8HPO - chains D and I of the 11 polymer chains in the assembly; structure by electron microscopy, 2.60 A resolution.

Chain D:
Protein: Transcriptional regulatory protein SDS3
Organism: Saccharomyces cerevisiae (strain ATCC 204508 / S288c)
Reference sequence: P40505 (SDS3_YEAST); residue numbers follow UniProt; this construct covers 1-327
Sequence (327 residues; each row starts with the number of its first residue):
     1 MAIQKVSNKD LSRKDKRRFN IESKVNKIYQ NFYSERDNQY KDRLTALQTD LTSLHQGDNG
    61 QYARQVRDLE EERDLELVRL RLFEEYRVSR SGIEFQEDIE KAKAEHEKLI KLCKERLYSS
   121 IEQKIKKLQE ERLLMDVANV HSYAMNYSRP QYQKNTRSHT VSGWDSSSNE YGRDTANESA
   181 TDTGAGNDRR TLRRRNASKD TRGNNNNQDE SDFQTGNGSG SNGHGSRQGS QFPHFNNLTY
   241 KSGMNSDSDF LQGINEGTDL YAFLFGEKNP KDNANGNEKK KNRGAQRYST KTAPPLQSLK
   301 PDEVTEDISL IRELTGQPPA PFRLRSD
Unresolved in the structure: 1-13, 142-287, 325-327
Modified / non-standard residues: Ser-309 (phosphoserine; SEP)
Curated features (UniProtKB/Swiss-Prot):
  - modified residue (Phosphoserine): Ser-166, Ser-211

Chain I:
Protein: Transcriptional regulatory protein SAP30
Organism: Saccharomyces cerevisiae (strain ATCC 204508 / S288c)
Reference sequence: P38429 (SAP30_YEAST); residues 1-201 here = UniProt positions 1-201
Sequence (201 residues; numbered 1 to 201; the number before each row is that of its first residue):
     1 MARPVNTNAE TESRGRPTQG GGYASNNNGS CNNNNGSNNN NNNNNNNNNN SNNSNNNNGP
    61 TSSGRTNGKQ RLTAAQQQYI KNLIETHITD NHPDLRPKSH PMDFEEYTDA FLRRYKDHFQ
   121 LDVPDNLTLQ GYLLGSKLGA KTYSYKRNTQ GQHDKRIHKR DLANVVRRHF DEHSIKETDC
   181 IPQFIYKVKN QKKKFKMEFR G
Unresolved in the structure: 1-71
Modified / non-standard residues: Ser-174 (phosphoserine; SEP)

Interface between chain D and chain I:
Pairs across the interface - 45 pairs, chain D then chain I:
  Lys-24(D) / Thr-178(I)  hydrogen bond (side chain-backbone)
  Lys-24(D) / Pro-182(I)
  Val-25(D) / Pro-182(I)  hydrophobic
  Ile-28(D) / Tyr-186(I)  hydrophobic
  Tyr-29(D) / Tyr-186(I)  hydrophobic
  Tyr-29(D) / Asn-190(I)
  Phe-32(D) / Phe-195(I)  hydrophobic
  Phe-32(D) / Lys-196(I)
  Phe-32(D) / Met-197(I)
  Arg-36(D) / Phe-195(I)
  Gln-39(D) / Phe-195(I)
  Tyr-40(D) / Phe-195(I)  hydrophobic
  Arg-43(D) / Lys-196(I)  hydrogen bond (side chain-backbone)
  Arg-43(D) / Glu-198(I)
  Arg-64(D) / Arg-113(I)
  Arg-64(D) / Asp-117(I)  salt bridge
  Arg-64(D) / Asp-125(I)  salt bridge
  Arg-67(D) / Arg-147(I)
  Arg-67(D) / Asn-148(I)
  Arg-67(D) / Asp-154(I)  hydrogen bond (side chain-backbone)
  Arg-67(D) / Arg-156(I)
  Asp-68(D) / Arg-113(I)  salt bridge
  Asp-68(D) / Thr-128(I)
  Asp-68(D) / Arg-156(I)  salt bridge
  Glu-70(D) / Tyr-143(I)
  Glu-70(D) / Ser-144(I)
  Glu-71(D) / Leu-127(I)
  Glu-71(D) / Thr-128(I)
  Glu-71(D) / Gln-130(I)
  Glu-71(D) / Gly-131(I)
  Glu-71(D) / Ser-144(I)
  Glu-71(D) / Arg-156(I)  salt bridge
  Glu-72(D) / Gln-130(I)
  Asp-74(D) / Leu-134(I)
  Asp-74(D) / Thr-142(I)
  Asp-74(D) / Ser-144(I)  hydrogen bond
  Leu-75(D) / Gln-130(I)
  Leu-75(D) / Leu-134(I)
  Val-78(D) / Leu-134(I)  hydrophobic
  Val-78(D) / Leu-138(I)  hydrophobic
  Val-78(D) / Gly-139(I)
  Leu-82(D) / Leu-138(I)  hydrophobic
  Pro-321(D) / Tyr-79(I)  hydrophobic
  Phe-322(D) / Gln-76(I)
  Phe-322(D) / Tyr-79(I)  hydrophobic
Interface residues without a listed pair, chain D (24 interface residues in all): Ile-21, Arg-73, Arg-81
Interface residues without a listed pair, chain I (33 interface residues in all): Leu-133, Gln-183, Ile-185, Lys-189, Phe-199, Gly-201

Summary:
Chain D and chain I form an interface of 24 and 33 residues respectively; the contacts include 4 hydrogen
bonds and 5 salt bridges. Among the polar pairs are Arg-64(D)/Asp-117(I), Arg-64(D)/Asp-125(I) and
Asp-68(D)/Arg-113(I).
Here chain D is Transcriptional regulatory protein SDS3 and chain I is Transcriptional regulatory protein
SAP30, both from Saccharomyces cerevisiae (strain ATCC 204508 / S288c). Entry 8HPO (Cryo-EM structure of a
SIN3/HDAC complex from budding yeast) was determined by electron microscopy.
